2CYF - chains A and C; structure by X-ray diffraction, 1.80 A resolution.

# Chain A (and C)
Name: Lectin
Source organism: Canavalia maritima
Notes: chain C of this document is another copy of the same molecule, construct and numbering; everything in this record applies to it too
Chain sequence (237 residues; row label = number of the first residue in the row):
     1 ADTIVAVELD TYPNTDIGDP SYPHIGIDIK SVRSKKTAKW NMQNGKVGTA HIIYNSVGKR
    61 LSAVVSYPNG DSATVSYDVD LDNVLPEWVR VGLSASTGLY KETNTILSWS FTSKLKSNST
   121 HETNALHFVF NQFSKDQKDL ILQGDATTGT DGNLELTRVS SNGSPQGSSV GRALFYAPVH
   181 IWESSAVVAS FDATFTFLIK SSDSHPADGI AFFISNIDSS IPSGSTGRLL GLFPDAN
Disordered / not traced: 117-122, 198 (chain C: 117-122)
Ion coordination: Mn2+: Glu8, Asp10, Asp19, His24; Ca2+: Asp10, Tyr12, Asn14, Asp19

# Interface between chain A and chain C
Pairs across the interface - 47 pairs, chain A then chain C:
  Trp88(A) - Asp136(C)
  Trp88(A) - Gln137(C)
  Trp88(A) - Lys138(C)
  Trp88(A) - Asp139(C)
  Arg90(A) - Tyr176(C)  hydrogen bond
  Thr123(A) - Val129(C)
  Thr123(A) - Asn131(C)  hydrogen bond (backbone-side chain)
  Asn124(A) - Val129(C)
  Asn124(A) - Phe130(C)
  Asn124(A) - Asn131(C)  hydrogen bond (side chain-backbone)
  Asn124(A) - Gln132(C)  hydrogen bond (side chain-backbone)
  Ala125(A) - Phe128(C)
  Ala125(A) - Val129(C)  hydrogen bond (backbone-backbone)
  Leu126(A) - Leu126(C)  hydrophobic
  Leu126(A) - His127(C)
  Leu126(A) - Phe175(C)  hydrophobic
  His127(A) - Leu126(C)
  His127(A) - His127(C)  hydrogen bond (backbone-backbone)
  Phe128(A) - Ala125(C)
  Val129(A) - Thr123(C)
  Val129(A) - Asn124(C)
  Val129(A) - Ala125(C)  hydrogen bond (backbone-backbone)
  Phe130(A) - Asn124(C)
  Asn131(A) - Thr123(C)  hydrogen bond (side chain-backbone)
  Asn131(A) - Asn124(C)  hydrogen bond (backbone-side chain)
  Gln132(A) - Asn124(C)  hydrogen bond (backbone-side chain)
  Gln132(A) - Glu183(C)
  Ser134(A) - His180(C)
  Asp136(A) - Trp88(C)
  Gln137(A) - Trp88(C)
  Lys138(A) - Trp88(C)
  Lys138(A) - Pro178(C)
  Lys138(A) - Ile217(C)
  Asp139(A) - Trp88(C)
  Asp139(A) - Pro178(C)
  Phe175(A) - Leu126(C)  hydrophobic
  Tyr176(A) - Arg90(C)  hydrogen bond
  Tyr176(A) - Tyr176(C)  hydrophobic
  Tyr176(A) - Ala177(C)  hydrophobic
  Tyr176(A) - Pro178(C)
  Ala177(A) - Phe175(C)  hydrophobic
  Ala177(A) - Tyr176(C)  hydrophobic
  Ala177(A) - Ala177(C)  hydrophobic
  Pro178(A) - Lys138(C)
  Pro178(A) - Asp139(C)
  Pro178(A) - Tyr176(C)
  His180(A) - Ser134(C)
Other interface residues (no listed pair), chain A (23 interface residues in all): Ile217

# Summary
23 residues of chain A and 24 residues of chain C are in contact; the contacts include 11 hydrogen bonds.
Polar pairs include Arg90(A)-Tyr176(C), Thr123(A)-Asn131(C) and Asn124(A)-Asn131(C). Glu8(A), Asp10(A),
Asp19(A) and His24(A) coordinate Mn2+. Asp10(A), Tyr12(A), Asn14(A) and Asp19(A) form the Ca2+ site.
Both chains are Lectin (Canavalia maritima). Entry 2CYF (The Crystal Structure of Canavalia Maritima Lectin
(ConM) in Complex with Trehalose and Maltose) was determined by X-ray diffraction (same publication as 2CY6).
